PDB entry 6HUQ | X-ray diffraction, 3.00 A resolution | chains A and G of the 28 polymer chains in the assembly

[Chain A]
Name: Proteasome subunit alpha type-2
Organism: Saccharomyces cerevisiae (strain ATCC 204508 / S288c)
Notes: EC 3.4.25.1
UniProt: P23639 (PSA2_YEAST); residue numbers follow UniProt; this construct covers 1-250
Amino-acid sequence (250 residues; each row starts with the number of its first residue):
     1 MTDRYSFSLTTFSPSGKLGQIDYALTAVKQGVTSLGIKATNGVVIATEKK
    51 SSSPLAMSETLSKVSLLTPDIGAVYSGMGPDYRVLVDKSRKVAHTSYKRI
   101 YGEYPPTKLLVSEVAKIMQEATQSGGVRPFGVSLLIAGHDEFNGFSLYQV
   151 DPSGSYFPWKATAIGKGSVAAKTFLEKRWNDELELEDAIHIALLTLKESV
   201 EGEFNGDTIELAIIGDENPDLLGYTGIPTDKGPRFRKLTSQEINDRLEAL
Disordered / not traced: 220-229
UniProt features mapped onto this chain:
  - cross-link: Lys108 (Glycyl lysine isopeptide (Lys-Gly) (interchain with G-Cter in ubiquitin))

[Chain G]
Name: Proteasome subunit alpha type-1
Organism: Saccharomyces cerevisiae (strain ATCC 204508 / S288c)
Notes: EC 3.4.25.1
UniProt: P21243 (PSA1_YEAST); residues -8 to 243 here correspond to UniProt positions 1-252 (UniProt number = residue number + 9)
Amino-acid sequence (252 residues; row label = number of the first residue in the row; numbers below 1 keep their minus sign (Met-8 is residue -8)):
    -8 MSGAAAASAAGYDRHITIFSPEGRLYQVEYAFKATNQTNINSLAVRGKDC
    42 TVVISQKKVPDKLLDPTTVSYIFCISRTIGMVVNGPIPDARNAALRAKAE
    92 AAEFRYKYGYDMPCDVLAKRMANLSQIYTQRAYMRPLGVILTFVSVDEEL
   142 GPSIYKTDPAGYYVGYKATATGPKQQEITTNLENHFKKSKIDHINEESWE
   192 KVVEFAITHMIDALGTEFSKNDLEVGVATKDKFFTLSAENIEERLVAIAE
   242 QD
Disordered / not traced: -8 to 1, 243
Ion coordination: Mg2+: Thr8, Tyr119, Arg122, Met125

[How chain A and chain G interact]
Contacting residue pairs (66):
  Met1(A) - Tyr124(G)  hydrophobic
  Asp3(A) - Tyr124(G)
  Tyr5(A) - Ile7(G)
  Tyr5(A) - Ala123(G)  hydrophobic
  Tyr5(A) - Tyr124(G)  hydrophobic
  Leu9(A) - Ile9(G)  hydrophobic
  Leu9(A) - Ala123(G)  hydrophobic
  Gln20(A) - Ile9(G)
  Gln20(A) - Phe10(G)  hydrogen bond (side chain-backbone)
  Tyr23(A) - Phe10(G)
  Tyr23(A) - Ser11(G)
  Tyr23(A) - Pro12(G)  hydrophobic
  Tyr23(A) - Gly14(G)
  Ala24(A) - Phe10(G)  hydrophobic
  Thr26(A) - Pro12(G)
  Thr26(A) - Glu13(G)
  Ala27(A) - Gly14(G)
  Ser52(A) - Tyr153(G)  hydrogen bond
  Ser53(A) - Glu174(G)
  Pro54(A) - Lys158(G)
  Pro54(A) - Glu174(G)
  Leu55(A) - Tyr157(G)
  Leu55(A) - Lys158(G)  hydrogen bond (backbone-backbone)
  Leu55(A) - Ala159(G)
  Leu55(A) - Thr170(G)
  Leu55(A) - Glu174(G)
  Leu55(A) - Phe177(G)  hydrophobic
  Ala56(A) - Gly156(G)
  Ala56(A) - Tyr157(G)  hydrophobic
  Met57(A) - Val155(G)
  Met57(A) - Gly156(G)  hydrogen bond (backbone-backbone)
  Met57(A) - Tyr157(G)
  Met57(A) - Lys158(G)
  Thr60(A) - Tyr146(G)
  Thr60(A) - Val155(G)
  Thr60(A) - Gly156(G)  hydrogen bond (side chain-backbone)
  Leu61(A) - Tyr153(G)  hydrophobic
  Met78(A) - Phe10(G)  hydrophobic
  Met78(A) - Leu16(G)  hydrophobic
  Pro80(A) - Gln117(G)
  Pro80(A) - Ala151(G)
  Pro80(A) - Gly152(G)
  Pro80(A) - Tyr153(G)
  Asp81(A) - Gln117(G)
  Arg83(A) - Ala113(G)  hydrogen bond (side chain-backbone)
  Arg83(A) - Asn114(G)
  Arg83(A) - Gly152(G)  hydrogen bond (side chain-backbone)
  Arg83(A) - Tyr154(G)
  Val84(A) - Asn114(G)
  Val84(A) - Gln117(G)
  Asp87(A) - Lys110(G)  salt bridge
  Asp87(A) - Asn114(G)
  Ala121(A) - Gln121(G)
  Gly126(A) - Gln121(G)
  Gly126(A) - Arg122(G)
  Gly126(A) - Ala123(G)  hydrogen bond (backbone-backbone)
  Val127(A) - Gln121(G)
  Val127(A) - Arg122(G)
  Arg128(A) - Thr8(G)
  Arg128(A) - Phe10(G)
  Arg128(A) - Leu16(G)
  Arg128(A) - Thr120(G)  hydrogen bond (side chain-backbone)
  Arg128(A) - Gln121(G)  hydrogen bond (backbone-backbone)
  Pro129(A) - Phe10(G)
  Phe130(A) - Gln121(G)
  Gly131(A) - Phe10(G)
Also at the interface, not in a pair above, chain A (32 interface residues in all): Thr2, Gln30
Also at the interface, not in a pair above, chain G (33 interface residues in all): Arg37, Leu173

[Overview]
32 residues of chain A face 33 of chain G across their interface, with 10 hydrogen bonds and 1 salt bridge.
Polar contacts include Asp87(A)-Lys110(G), Gln20(A)-Phe10(G) and Ser52(A)-Tyr153(G). The Mg2+ site is built by
Thr8(G), Tyr119(G), Arg122(G) and Met125(G).
Chain A is Proteasome subunit alpha type-2 and chain G is Proteasome subunit alpha type-1, both from
Saccharomyces cerevisiae (strain ATCC 204508 / S288c); the structure, Yeast 20S proteasome with human beta2c
(S171G) in complex with 20, was determined by X-ray diffraction (same publication as 6HTB, 6HTC, 6HTD, 6HTP,
6HTR, 6HUB and 30 further entries).
